7YNZ - chains G and H of the 8 polymer chains in the assembly; structure by electron microscopy, 3.50 A resolution.

# Chain G
Molecule: Calcium-activated potassium channel subunit alpha-1
From: Homo sapiens
Reference sequence: A0A1W2PRB0 (A0A1W2PRB0_HUMAN); the construct has insertions or renumbered stretches relative to UniProt, so the offset changes along the chain: 1-566 = UniProt 66-631; 577-1056 = UniProt 646-1125
Amino-acid sequence (1060 residues; row label = number of the first residue in the row; note: 10 numbers in that range are skipped by the numbering (no residue carries them; nothing is unmodelled there); a row labelled like 566A-566N holds insertion residues (566A, then the next letters in order)):
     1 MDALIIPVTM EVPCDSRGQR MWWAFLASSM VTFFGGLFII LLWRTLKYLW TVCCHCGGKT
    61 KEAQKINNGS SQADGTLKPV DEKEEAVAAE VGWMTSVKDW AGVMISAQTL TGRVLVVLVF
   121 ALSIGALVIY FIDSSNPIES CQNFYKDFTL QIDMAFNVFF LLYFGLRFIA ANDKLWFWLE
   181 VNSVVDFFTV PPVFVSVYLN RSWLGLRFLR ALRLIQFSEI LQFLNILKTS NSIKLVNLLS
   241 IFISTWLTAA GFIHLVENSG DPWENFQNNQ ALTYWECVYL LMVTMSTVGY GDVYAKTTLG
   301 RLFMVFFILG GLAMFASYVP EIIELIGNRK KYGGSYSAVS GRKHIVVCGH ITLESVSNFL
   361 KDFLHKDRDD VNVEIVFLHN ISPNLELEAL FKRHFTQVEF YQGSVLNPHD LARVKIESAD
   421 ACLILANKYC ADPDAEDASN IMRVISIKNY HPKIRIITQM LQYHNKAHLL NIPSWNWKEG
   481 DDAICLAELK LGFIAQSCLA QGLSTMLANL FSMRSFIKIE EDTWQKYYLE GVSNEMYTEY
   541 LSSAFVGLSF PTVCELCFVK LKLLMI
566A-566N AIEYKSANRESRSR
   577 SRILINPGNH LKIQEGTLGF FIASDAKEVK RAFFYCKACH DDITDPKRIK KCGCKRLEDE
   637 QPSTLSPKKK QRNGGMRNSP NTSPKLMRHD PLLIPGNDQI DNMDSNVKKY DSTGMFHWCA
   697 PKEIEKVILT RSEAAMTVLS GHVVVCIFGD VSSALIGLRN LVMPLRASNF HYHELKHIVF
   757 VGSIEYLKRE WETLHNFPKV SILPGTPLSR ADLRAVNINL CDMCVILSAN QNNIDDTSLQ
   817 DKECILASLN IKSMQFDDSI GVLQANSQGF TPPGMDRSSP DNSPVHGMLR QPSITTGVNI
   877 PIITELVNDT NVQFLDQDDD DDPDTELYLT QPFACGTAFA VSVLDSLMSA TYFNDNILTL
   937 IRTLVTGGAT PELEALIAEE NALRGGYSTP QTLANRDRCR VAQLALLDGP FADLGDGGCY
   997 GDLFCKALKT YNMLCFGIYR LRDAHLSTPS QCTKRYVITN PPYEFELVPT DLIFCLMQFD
Disordered / not traced: 1-12, 51-89, 566A-566N, 586-591, 614-683, 834-870
Differences from the reference sequence: engineered mutation Ser577 (Lys646 in A0A1W2PRB0)
Bound ions: Ca2+ site 1: Asp367, Arg514, Ser533, Glu535, Ser600; Mg2+ near Glu399 (its only coordinating residue here); Ca2+ site 2: Asn449 (shared with 3 residues of chain A); Ca2+ site 3: Gln889, Asp892 (shared with 1 residue of chain E)

# Chain H
Molecule: Leucine-rich repeat-containing protein 26
From: Homo sapiens
Reference sequence: Q2I0M4 (LRC26_HUMAN); numbering as in UniProt (aligned over 1-334)
Amino-acid sequence (334 residues; numbered 1 to 334; the number before each row is that of its first residue):
     1 MRGPSWSRPR PLLLLLLLLS PWPVWAQVSA TASPSGSLGA PDCPEVCTCV PGGLASCSAL
    61 SLPAVPPGLS LRLRALLLDH NRVRALPPGA FAGAGALQRL DLRENGLHSV HVRAFWGLGA
   121 LQLLDLSANQ LEALAPGTFA PLRALRNLSL AGNRLARLEP AALGALPLLR SLSLQDNELA
   181 ALAPGLLGRL PALDALHLRG NPWGCGCALR PLCAWLRRHP LPASEAETVL CVWPGRLTLS
   241 PLTAFSDAAF SHCAQPLALR DLAVVYTLGP ASFLVSLASC LALGSGLTAC RARRRRLRTA
   301 ALRPPRPPDP NPDPDPHGCA SPADPGSPAA AAQA
Disordered / not traced: 1-39, 302-334
Cystine bridges: Cys43-Cys49, Cys47-Cys57, Cys205-Cys231, Cys207-Cys253
Swiss-Prot annotation at these positions:
  - glycosylation: Asn147 (N-linked (GlcNAc...) asparagine)

# Chain G / chain H interface
Residue-residue contacts (50; chain G residue first):
  Pro13(G) - Ala249(H)
  Pro13(G) - Phe250(H)  hydrophobic
  Pro13(G) - His252(H)
  Cys14(G) - Cys205(H)
  Cys14(G) - Gly206(H)
  Cys14(G) - Leu237(H)
  Asp15(G) - Gly206(H)
  Asp15(G) - Cys207(H)  hydrogen bond (backbone-backbone)
  Asp15(G) - Ala208(H)
  Ser16(G) - Cys207(H)  hydrogen bond (backbone-side chain)
  Ser16(G) - His252(H)
  Arg17(G) - Ala254(H)
  Gln19(G) - Ala254(H)
  Trp23(G) - Leu257(H)  hydrophobic
  Ala27(G) - Tyr266(H)
  Ser28(G) - Val265(H)  hydrogen bond (side chain-backbone)
  Val31(G) - Tyr266(H)
  Thr32(G) - Gly269(H)
  Thr32(G) - Pro270(H)
  Thr32(G) - Phe273(H)
  Glu90(G) - Arg296(H)  salt bridge
  Trp93(G) - Ser285(H)
  Ser96(G) - Thr288(H)
  Val97(G) - Leu281(H)  hydrophobic
  Val97(G) - Gly284(H)
  Val97(G) - Ser285(H)
  Trp100(G) - Gly284(H)
  Trp100(G) - Leu287(H)
  Cys141(G) - His252(H)  hydrogen bond (side chain-backbone)
  Leu161(G) - Ser272(H)
  Leu161(G) - Phe273(H)  hydrophobic
  Leu161(G) - Ser276(H)  hydrogen bond (backbone-side chain)
  Leu162(G) - Ser276(H)
  Leu162(G) - Cys280(H)
  Phe164(G) - Phe273(H)  hydrophobic
  Gly165(G) - Cys280(H)
  Leu166(G) - Cys280(H)
  Phe168(G) - Leu277(H)  hydrophobic
  Ile169(G) - Leu281(H)  hydrophobic
  Asp186(G) - Phe273(H)
  Phe187(G) - Phe273(H)  hydrophobic
  Pro191(G) - Phe273(H)  hydrophobic
  Phe194(G) - Leu268(H)
  Phe194(G) - Ser272(H)
  Val195(G) - Val265(H)  hydrophobic
  Tyr198(G) - Asp261(H)  hydrogen bond
  Tyr198(G) - Val264(H)
  Arg201(G) - Cys253(H)
  Arg201(G) - Ala254(H)
  Arg201(G) - Gln255(H)
Also at the interface, not in a pair above, chain G (33 interface residues in all): Met94, Leu199
Also at the interface, not in a pair above, chain H (36 interface residues in all): Gly204, Arg236, Arg260, Leu262, Leu283, Ala292

# Overview
33 residues of chain G face 36 of chain H across their interface; the contacts include 6 hydrogen bonds and 1
salt bridge. Polar contacts include Glu90(G)-Arg296(H), Ser16(G)-Cys207(H) and Ser28(G)-Val265(H). Gln889(G)
and Asp892(G) form the Ca2+ site 3.
Here chain G is Calcium-activated potassium channel subunit alpha-1 and chain H is Leucine-rich
repeat-containing protein 26, both from Homo sapiens. Entry 7YNZ (Cryo-EM structure of human Slo1-LRRC26
complex with C1 symmetry) was determined by electron microscopy.
